PDB entry 7CLR | electron microscopy, 3.50 A resolution | chains A and B of the 52 polymer chains in the assembly

== Chain A (and B) ==
Molecule: Flagellar L-ring protein
Source organism: Salmonella enterica subsp. enterica serovar Typhimurium
Notes: chain B of this document is another copy of the same molecule, construct and numbering; everything in this record applies to it too
Reference sequence: A0A0J5DWE9 (A0A0J5DWE9_SALTM); residues -20 to 211 here correspond to UniProt positions 1-232 (UniProt number = residue number + 21)
Amino-acid sequence (232 residues; row label = number of the first residue in the row; numbers below 1 keep their minus sign (Met-20 is residue -20)):
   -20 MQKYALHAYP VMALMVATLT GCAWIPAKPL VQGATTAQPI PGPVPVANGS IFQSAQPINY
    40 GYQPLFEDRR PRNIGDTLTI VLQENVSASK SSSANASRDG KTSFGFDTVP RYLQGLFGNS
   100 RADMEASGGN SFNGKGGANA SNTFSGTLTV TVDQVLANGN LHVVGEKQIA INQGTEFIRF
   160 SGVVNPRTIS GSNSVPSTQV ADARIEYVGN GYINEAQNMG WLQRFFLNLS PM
Disordered / not traced: -20 to 0

== How chain A and chain B interact ==
Residue-residue contacts (126):
  Asn38(A) - Pro22(B)
  Asn38(A) - Pro24(B)
  Tyr41(A) - Phe31(B)  hydrophobic
  Ile53(A) - Ala16(B)  hydrophobic
  Ile53(A) - Pro18(B)
  Glu63(A) - Lys146(B)  salt bridge
  Asn64(A) - Gly125(B)
  Val65(A) - Ser124(B)
  Val65(A) - Tyr186(B)  hydrophobic
  Ser66(A) - Phe123(B)
  Ser66(A) - Ser124(B)  hydrogen bond (backbone-backbone)
  Ala67(A) - Thr122(B)
  Ala67(A) - Phe123(B)  hydrophobic
  Ser68(A) - Asn121(B)
  Ser68(A) - Thr122(B)  hydrogen bond
  Lys69(A) - Ser120(B)
  Lys69(A) - Asn121(B)
  Ser70(A) - Ala119(B)
  Ser70(A) - Ser120(B)  hydrogen bond (backbone-backbone)
  Ser71(A) - Asn118(B)
  Ser71(A) - Ala119(B)
  Ser72(A) - Ala117(B)
  Ser72(A) - Asn118(B)  hydrogen bond
  Ala73(A) - Gly116(B)
  Ala73(A) - Ala117(B)  hydrophobic
  Asn74(A) - Gly115(B)
  Asn74(A) - Gly116(B)  hydrogen bond (backbone-backbone)
  Ala75(A) - Lys114(B)
  Ser76(A) - Gly113(B)
  Ser76(A) - Lys114(B)  hydrogen bond (backbone-backbone)
  Arg77(A) - Phe111(B)
  Arg77(A) - Asn112(B)
  Asp78(A) - Phe111(B)
  Asp78(A) - Asn112(B)  hydrogen bond (backbone-backbone)
  Gly79(A) - Ser110(B)
  Lys80(A) - Asn109(B)
  Lys80(A) - Ser110(B)  hydrogen bond (backbone-backbone)
  Thr81(A) - Gly108(B)
  Thr81(A) - Asn109(B)
  Ser82(A) - Gly107(B)
  Ser82(A) - Gly108(B)  hydrogen bond (backbone-backbone)
  Phe83(A) - Ser106(B)
  Gly84(A) - Ala105(B)
  Gly84(A) - Ser106(B)  hydrogen bond (backbone-backbone)
  Phe85(A) - Glu104(B)
  Phe85(A) - Ala105(B)  hydrophobic
  Asp86(A) - Glu104(B)  hydrogen bond (backbone-backbone)
  Thr87(A) - Asp102(B)  hydrogen bond (side chain-backbone)
  Thr87(A) - Met103(B)
  Thr87(A) - Glu104(B)  hydrogen bond (side chain-backbone)
  Val88(A) - Asp102(B)
  Pro89(A) - Arg100(B)
  Pro89(A) - Asp102(B)
  Pro89(A) - Met103(B)  hydrophobic
  Arg90(A) - Arg100(B)  hydrogen bond (backbone-backbone)
  Tyr91(A) - Met103(B)
  Ala119(A) - Tyr186(B)  hydrophobic
  Ser120(A) - Tyr186(B)
  Asn121(A) - Ile148(B)
  Asn121(A) - Tyr186(B)  hydrogen bond
  Thr122(A) - Ile150(B)
  Phe123(A) - Ile150(B)  hydrophobic
  Thr130(A) - Thr14(B)
  Thr130(A) - Thr15(B)
  Val131(A) - Ala16(B)
  Asp132(A) - Ala16(B)
  Ala136(A) - Tyr39(B)
  Asn137(A) - Tyr39(B)
  Asn137(A) - Gly54(B)
  Asn137(A) - Asp55(B)
  Gly138(A) - Tyr39(B)
  Asn139(A) - Gly54(B)  hydrogen bond (side chain-backbone)
  Val143(A) - Thr14(B)
  Gly144(A) - Thr14(B)  hydrogen bond (backbone-side chain)
  Glu145(A) - Thr14(B)  hydrogen bond (backbone-side chain)
  Arg158(A) - Pro8(B)
  Arg158(A) - Val10(B)
  Ser160(A) - Val10(B)
  Asn164(A) - Thr56(B)
  Arg166(A) - Arg48(B)
  Thr167(A) - Arg48(B)
  Thr177(A) - Thr128(B)  hydrogen bond (backbone-side chain)
  Gln178(A) - Thr58(B)  hydrogen bond
  Gln178(A) - Thr128(B)
  Val179(A) - Thr128(B)
  Ala180(A) - Thr56(B)
  Ala180(A) - Thr128(B)
  Ala180(A) - Thr130(B)
  Asp181(A) - Glu145(B)
  Ala182(A) - Glu145(B)
  Ala182(A) - Lys146(B)
  Ala182(A) - Gln147(B)  hydrogen bond (backbone-backbone)
  Arg183(A) - Val10(B)
  Arg183(A) - Glu145(B)  salt bridge
  Arg183(A) - Gln147(B)  hydrogen bond
  Ile184(A) - Leu9(B)
  Ile184(A) - Gln147(B)  hydrogen bond (backbone-backbone)
  Ile184(A) - Ile148(B)
  Ile184(A) - Ala149(B)  hydrogen bond (backbone-backbone)
  Glu185(A) - Pro8(B)
  Glu185(A) - Leu9(B)  hydrogen bond (side chain-backbone)
  Glu185(A) - Val10(B)  hydrogen bond (side chain-backbone)
  Glu185(A) - Ala149(B)
  Tyr186(A) - Ala149(B)  hydrogen bond (backbone-backbone)
  Tyr186(A) - Ile150(B)
  Tyr186(A) - Asn151(B)  hydrogen bond (backbone-backbone)
  Asn193(A) - Gln152(B)  hydrogen bond
  Glu194(A) - Ala2(B)
  Glu194(A) - Trp3(B)
  Gln196(A) - Asn151(B)
  Gln196(A) - Tyr191(B)  hydrogen bond (backbone-side chain)
  Asn197(A) - Ala2(B)
  Asn197(A) - Gln152(B)  hydrogen bond
  Met198(A) - Tyr191(B)  hydrophobic
  Arg203(A) - Tyr191(B)
  Arg203(A) - Glu194(B)  salt bridge
  Leu206(A) - Tyr191(B)
  Leu206(A) - Ala195(B)
  Asn207(A) - Glu194(B)  hydrogen bond
  Leu208(A) - Trp200(B)
  Ser209(A) - Trp200(B)  hydrogen bond (backbone-side chain)
  Pro210(A) - Gly199(B)
  Pro210(A) - Trp200(B)  hydrogen bond (backbone-backbone)
  Pro210(A) - Leu201(B)  hydrogen bond (backbone-backbone)
  Pro210(A) - Gln202(B)  hydrogen bond (backbone-backbone)
  Met211(A) - Gln202(B)
Also at the interface, not in a pair above, chain A (78 interface residues in all): Gly40, Gly54, Phe159, Val187
Also at the interface, not in a pair above, chain B (70 interface residues in all): Ala13, Gln17, Ile19, Gln32, Ile37, Gln42, Ala101, Thr126, Leu127

== In short ==
78 residues of chain A face 70 of chain B across their interface; the contacts include 36 hydrogen bonds and 3
salt bridges. Polar contacts include Glu63(A)-Lys146(B), Arg183(A)-Glu145(B) and Arg203(A)-Glu194(B).
Both chains are Flagellar L-ring protein (Salmonella enterica subsp. enterica serovar Typhimurium). Entry 7CLR
(CryoEM structure of S.typhimurium flagellar LP ring) was determined by electron microscopy.
